Entry 4MQC (X-ray diffraction, 2.20 A resolution); this record covers chains A and B.

[Chain A]
Molecule: Hemoglobin subunit alpha
Source organism: Homo sapiens
UniProt: P69905 (HBA_HUMAN); residues 1-141 here correspond to UniProt positions 2-142 (UniProt number = residue number + 1)
Amino-acid sequence (141 residues; row label = number of the first residue in the row):
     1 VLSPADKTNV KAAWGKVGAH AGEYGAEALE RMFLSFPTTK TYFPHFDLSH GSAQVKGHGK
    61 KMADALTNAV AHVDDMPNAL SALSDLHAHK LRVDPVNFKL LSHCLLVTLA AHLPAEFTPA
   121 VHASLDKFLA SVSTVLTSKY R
Sequence notes: engineered mutation Met-62 (Val63 in P69905)
Metal / ion sites: heme Fe: His-87 (together with carbon monoxide)
Small-molecule neighbours:
  - carbon monoxide (CMO): Leu-29, Phe-43, His-58, Met-62, His-87
  - carbon monoxide / heme: Leu-29, Met-32, Thr-39, Tyr-42, Phe-43, His-45, Phe-46, His-58, Lys-61, Met-62, Ala-65, Leu-66, Leu-83, Leu-86, His-87, Leu-91, Val-93, Asn-97, Phe-98, Leu-101, Leu-105, Val-132, Leu-136
  - heme (HEM): Met-32, Thr-39, Tyr-42, Phe-43, His-45, Phe-46, His-58, Lys-61, Met-62, Ala-65, Leu-66, Leu-83, Leu-86, His-87, Leu-91, Val-93, Asn-97, Phe-98, Leu-101, Leu-105, Val-132, Leu-136
Curated features (UniProtKB/Swiss-Prot):
  - binding site (O2): His-58
  - binding site (heme b): His-87
  - site: Thr-8, Asn-9 (Microbial infection: Cleavage), Lys-11 (Not glycated), Ala-13, Trp-14 (Microbial infection: Cleavage), Tyr-24, Gly-25 (Microbial infection: Cleavage), Leu-29, Glu-30 (Microbial infection: Cleavage), His-45, Phe-46 (Microbial infection: Cleavage), Asp-47, Leu-48 (Microbial infection: Cleavage), Ser-52, Ala-53 (Microbial infection: Cleavage), Val-55, Lys-56 (Microbial infection: Cleavage), Lys-56 (Not glycated), Gly-59, Lys-60 (Microbial infection: Cleavage), Lys-60 (Not glycated), Lys-90 (Not glycated), Leu-91, Arg-92 (Microbial infection: Cleavage), Lys-99 (Not glycated), Leu-106, Val-107 (Microbial infection: Cleavage), Thr-108, Leu-109 (Microbial infection: Cleavage), Val-121, His-122 (Microbial infection: Cleavage), Ser-133, Thr-134 (Microbial infection: Cleavage)
  - modified residue: Ser-3 (Phosphoserine), Lys-7 (N6-succinyllysine), Thr-8 (Phosphothreonine), Lys-11 (N6-succinyllysine), Lys-16 (N6-acetyllysine), Tyr-24 (Phosphotyrosine), Ser-35 (Phosphoserine), Lys-40 (N6-succinyllysine), Ser-49 (Phosphoserine), Ser-102 (Phosphoserine), Thr-108 (Phosphothreonine), Ser-124 (Phosphoserine), Ser-131 (Phosphoserine), Thr-134 (Phosphothreonine), Thr-137 (Phosphothreonine), Ser-138 (Phosphoserine)
  - glycosylation (N-linked (Glc) (glycation) lysine): Lys-7, Lys-16, Lys-40, Lys-61

[Chain B]
Molecule: Hemoglobin subunit beta
Source organism: Homo sapiens
UniProt: P68871 (HBB_HUMAN); residues 1-146 here correspond to UniProt positions 2-147 (UniProt number = residue number + 1)
Amino-acid sequence (146 residues; numbered 1 to 146; the number before each row is that of its first residue):
     1 VHLTPEEKSA VTALWGKVNV DEVGGEALGR LLVVYPWTQR FFESFGDLST PDAVMGNPKV
    61 KAHGKKVLGA FSDGLAHLDN LKGTFATLSE LHCDKLHVDP ENFRLLGNVL VCVLAHHFGK
   121 EFTPPVQAAY QKVVAGVANA LAHKYH
Metal / ion sites: heme Fe: His-92 (together with carbon monoxide)
Small-molecule neighbours:
  - carbon monoxide (CMO): Leu-28, Phe-42, His-63, Val-67, His-92
  - carbon monoxide / heme: Leu-28, Leu-31, Thr-38, Phe-41, Phe-42, His-63, Lys-66, Val-67, Ala-70, Phe-71, Phe-85, Leu-88, Leu-91, His-92, Leu-96, Val-98, Asn-102, Phe-103, Leu-106, Val-137, Leu-141
  - heme (HEM): Leu-31, Thr-38, Phe-41, Phe-42, His-63, Lys-66, Val-67, Ala-70, Phe-71, Phe-85, Leu-88, Leu-91, His-92, Leu-96, Val-98, Asn-102, Phe-103, Leu-106, Val-137, Leu-141
Curated features (UniProtKB/Swiss-Prot):
  - binding site ((2R)-2,3-bisphosphoglycerate): Val-1, His-2, Lys-82, His-143
  - binding site (heme b): His-63, His-92
  - site: Glu-7, Lys-8 (Microbial infection: Cleavage), Gly-25, Glu-26 (Microbial infection: Cleavage), Gly-29, Arg-30 (Microbial infection: Cleavage), Tyr-35, Pro-36 (Microbial infection: Cleavage), Trp-37, Thr-38 (Microbial infection: Cleavage), Phe-45, Gly-46 (Microbial infection: Cleavage), Asp-52, Ala-53 (Microbial infection: Cleavage), Gly-56, Asn-57 (Microbial infection: Cleavage), Lys-59 (Not glycated), Phe-71, Ser-72 (Microbial infection: Cleavage), Gly-74, Leu-75 (Microbial infection: Cleavage), Lys-82 (Not glycated), Thr-84, Phe-85 (Microbial infection: Cleavage), His-92, Cys-93 (Microbial infection: Cleavage), Lys-95 (Not glycated), Arg-104, Leu-105 (Microbial infection: Cleavage), Leu-110, Val-111 (Microbial infection: Cleavage), Gly-119, Lys-120 (Microbial infection: Cleavage), Phe-122, Thr-123 (Microbial infection: Cleavage), Ala-128, Ala-129 (Microbial infection: Cleavage) and 2 more in UniProt
  - modified residue: Val-1 (N-acetylvaline), Ser-9 (Phosphoserine), Thr-12 (Phosphothreonine), Ser-44 (Phosphoserine), Thr-50 (Phosphothreonine), Lys-59 (N6-acetyllysine), Lys-82 (N6-acetyllysine), Thr-87 (Phosphothreonine), Cys-93 (S-nitrosocysteine), Lys-144 (N6-acetyllysine)
  - glycosylation: Val-1 (N-linked (Glc) (glycation) valine), Lys-8 (N-linked (Glc) (glycation) lysine), Lys-17 (N-linked (Glc) (glycation) lysine), Lys-66 (N-linked (Glc) (glycation) lysine), Lys-120 (N-linked (Glc) (glycation) lysine), Lys-144 (N-linked (Glc) (glycation) lysine)

[Chain A / chain B interface]
Pairs across the interface (37; chain A residue first):
  Glu-30(A) with Pro-124(B)
  Arg-31(A) with Phe-122(B), hydrogen bond (side chain-backbone); Thr-123(B); Pro-124(B); Gln-127(B), hydrogen bond
  Leu-34(A) with Pro-124(B); Pro-125(B); Ala-128(B)
  Ser-35(A) with Gln-127(B); Ala-128(B), hydrogen bond (side chain-backbone); Gln-131(B)
  Phe-36(A) with Gln-131(B)
  His-103(A) with Asn-108(B); Val-111(B); Gln-127(B); Gln-131(B), hydrogen bond
  Cys-104(A) with Gln-127(B)
  Val-107(A) with Ala-115(B), hydrophobic; Gln-127(B)
  Ala-110(A) with Cys-112(B); Ala-115(B); His-116(B)
  Ala-111(A) with Ala-115(B); Gly-119(B); Lys-120(B)
  Pro-114(A) with His-116(B), hydrogen bond (backbone-side chain)
  Phe-117(A) with Arg-30(B), hydrogen bond (backbone-side chain); His-116(B)
  Thr-118(A) with Arg-30(B)
  Pro-119(A) with Arg-30(B); Val-33(B); Met-55(B), hydrophobic
  His-122(A) with Arg-30(B), hydrogen bond; Val-34(B)
  Ala-123(A) with Val-34(B), hydrophobic
  Asp-126(A) with Val-34(B); Tyr-35(B)
Interface residues without a listed pair, chain A (22 interface residues in all): Lys-99, Leu-106, Leu-113, Ala-120, Lys-127
Interface residues without a listed pair, chain B (22 interface residues in all): Pro-51, Glu-101, Arg-104

[Summary]
The chain A/chain B interface involves 22 residues from each chain; the contacts include 7 hydrogen bonds.
Polar contacts include Arg-31(A)/Phe-122(B), Arg-31(A)/Gln-127(B) and Ser-35(A)/Ala-128(B). Ligands of chain
A: heme, carbon monoxide and carbon monoxide / heme.
Here chain A is Hemoglobin subunit alpha and chain B is Hemoglobin subunit beta, both from Homo sapiens. Entry
4MQC (Carbonmonoxy Structure of Hemoglobin Evans alphaV62Mbetawt) was determined by X-ray diffraction.
